PDB entry 7XAV | electron microscopy, 2.87 A resolution | chains A and B of the 6 polymer chains in the assembly

# Chain A
Name: Somatostatin receptor type 2, LargeBit
From: Homo sapiens
UniProtKB: P30874 (SSR2_HUMAN); residues 1-359 carry their UniProt numbers (359 of 517 residues fall inside the UniProt entry; the rest is not from it)
Sequence (563 residues; each row starts with the number of its first residue; numbers below 1 keep their minus sign (Met-45 is residue -45)):
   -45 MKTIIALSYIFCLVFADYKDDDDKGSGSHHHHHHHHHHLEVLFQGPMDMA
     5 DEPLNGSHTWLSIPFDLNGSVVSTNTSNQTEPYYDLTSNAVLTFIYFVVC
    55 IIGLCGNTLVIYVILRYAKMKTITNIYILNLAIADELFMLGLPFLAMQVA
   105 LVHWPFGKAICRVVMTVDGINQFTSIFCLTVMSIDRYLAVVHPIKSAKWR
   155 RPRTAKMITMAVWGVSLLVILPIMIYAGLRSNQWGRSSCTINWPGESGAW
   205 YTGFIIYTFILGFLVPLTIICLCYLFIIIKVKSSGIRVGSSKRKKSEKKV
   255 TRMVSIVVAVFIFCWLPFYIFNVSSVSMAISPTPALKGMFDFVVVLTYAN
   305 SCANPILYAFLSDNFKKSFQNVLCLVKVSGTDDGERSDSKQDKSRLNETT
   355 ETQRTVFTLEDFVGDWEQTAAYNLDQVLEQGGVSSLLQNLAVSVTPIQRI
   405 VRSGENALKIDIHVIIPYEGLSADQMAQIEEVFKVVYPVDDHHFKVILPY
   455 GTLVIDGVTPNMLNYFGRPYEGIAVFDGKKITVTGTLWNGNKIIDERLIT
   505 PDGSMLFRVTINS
Unresolved in the structure: -45 to 41, 199-203, 327-517
Construct notes: initiating methionine (-45); expression tag (-44 to 0)
Disulfide bonds: Cys115-Cys193
What the authors report for this chain:
  - mutagenesis - D122A, Q126A, F208A, N276Q, F294S, Y302A: abolished signaling with Lanreotide
  - conformationally variable residues (helix shift, side-chain flip): Ile130, Arg140, Val254, Phe265, Trp269, Pro271, Asn308, Tyr312, Leu315
  - contacts within the chain: Arg140-Tyr228
  - mutagenesis - Q102S: decreased signaling with Lanreotide
  - mutagenesis - Q126A, F208A, N276Q, F294S: abolished signaling in response to lanreotide
  - mutagenesis - Q102S: decreased signaling in response to lanreotide
  - specificity-determining residues: Gln102, Asn276, Phe294
  - mutagenesis - Q126A: decreased signaling in response to SST14
  - mutagenesis - Q102A, Q102S, Q126A, F208A: decreased signaling in response to octreotide
  - mutagenesis - F208A: unchanged signaling in response to SST14
  - mutagenesis - N276Q, F294S: abolished signaling in response to octreotide

# Chain B
Name: Guanine nucleotide-binding protein G(i) subunit alpha-1
From: Homo sapiens
UniProtKB: P63096 (GNAI1_HUMAN); residues 1-354 here = UniProt positions 1-354
Sequence (354 residues; row label = number of the first residue in the row):
     1 MGCTLSAEDKAAVERSKMIDRNLREDGEKAAREVKLLLLGAGESGKNTIV
    51 KQMKIIHEAGYSEEECKQYKAVVYSNTIQSIIAIIRAMGRLKIDFGDSAR
   101 ADDARQLFVLAGAAEEGFMTAELAGVIKRLWKDSGVQACFNRSREYQLND
   151 SAAYYLNDLDRIAQPNYIPTQQDVLRTRVKTTGIVETHFTFKDLHFKMFD
   201 VGAQRSERKKWIHCFEGVTAIIFCVALSDYDLVLAEDEEMNRMHESMKLF
   251 DSICNNKWFTDTSIILFLNKKDLFEEKIKKSPLTICYPEYAGSNTYEEAA
   301 AYIQCQFEDLNKRKDTKEIYTHFTCSTDTKNVQFVFDAVTDVIIKNNLKD
   351 CGLF
Unresolved in the structure: 1-5, 55-181
Construct notes: conflict Asn47 (Ser in P63096), Ala203 (Gly in P63096), Ser326 (Ala in P63096)
UniProt features mapped onto this chain:
  - region: Lys35 to Lys46, Thr48 (G1 motif), Asp173 to Thr181 (G2 motif), Phe196 to Gly202, Gln204, Arg205 (G3 motif), Ile265 to Asp272 (G4 motif), Thr324, Cys325, Thr327 to Thr329 (G5 motif)
  - binding site (GTP): Glu43 to Lys46, Thr48, Ser151, Leu175 to Thr181, Asp200 to Gly202, Gln204, Asn269 to Asp272
  - binding site (Mg(2+)): Thr181
  - modified residue: Arg178 (ADP-ribosylarginine), Gln204 (Deamidated glutamine), Cys351 (ADP-ribosylcysteine)
  - lipidation: Gly2 (N-myristoyl glycine), Cys3 (S-palmitoyl cysteine)

# Interface between chain A and chain B
Contacting residue pairs - 34 pairs, chain A then chain B:
  Thr78(A) - Asp350(B)
  Arg140(A) - Cys351(B)  hydrogen bond (side chain-backbone)
  Ala143(A) - Asn347(B)
  Val144(A) - Ile344(B)
  Val144(A) - Asn347(B)
  Val144(A) - Leu348(B)  hydrophobic
  Pro147(A) - Ile343(B)  hydrophobic
  Pro147(A) - Ile344(B)  hydrophobic
  Ile148(A) - Asp193(B)
  Ala151(A) - Arg32(B)
  Arg155(A) - Glu28(B)
  Ile231(A) - Leu353(B)  hydrophobic
  Val235(A) - Leu348(B)  hydrophobic
  Ser238(A) - Asp341(B)  hydrogen bond
  Gly239(A) - Asp341(B)
  Val242(A) - Asp337(B)
  Ser245(A) - Glu318(B)  hydrogen bond
  Ser245(A) - Tyr320(B)
  Arg247(A) - Lys314(B)  hydrogen bond (side chain-backbone)
  Arg247(A) - Asp315(B)  hydrogen bond (side chain-backbone)
  Arg247(A) - Thr316(B)
  Arg247(A) - Lys317(B)  hydrogen bond (side chain-backbone)
  Arg247(A) - Glu318(B)  salt bridge
  Ser250(A) - Phe354(B)
  Lys253(A) - Phe354(B)  hydrogen bond (side chain-backbone)
  Val254(A) - Leu348(B)  hydrophobic
  Val254(A) - Leu353(B)
  Val254(A) - Phe354(B)  hydrophobic
  Val258(A) - Leu353(B)  hydrophobic
  Ser316(A) - Asp350(B)  hydrogen bond (side chain-backbone)
  Ser316(A) - Gly352(B)
  Asp317(A) - Phe354(B)
  Asn318(A) - Lys349(B)
  Asn318(A) - Asp350(B)
Interface residues without a listed pair, chain A (28 interface residues in all): Asp139, Arg154, Tyr228, Gly243, Met257, Leu315
Interface residues without a listed pair, chain B (22 interface residues in all): Phe336
The authors on this interface:
  - pairs named by the authors: Arg155(A)-Glu28(B), Ser245(A)-Glu318(B) (hydrogen bond), Ser316(A)-Asp350(B) (hydrogen bond), Asp317(A)-Phe354(B) (hydrogen bond), Asn318(A)-Lys349(B) (hydrogen bond), Phe336(B)-Ile148(A) (hydrophobic contact), Leu353(B)-Val254(A) (hydrophobic contact)
  - interface residues, chain A: Val144(A), Val235(A), Val254(A), Val258(A)
  - interface residues, chain B: Ile344(B), Leu348(B), Leu353(B), Phe354(B)

# In short
28 residues of chain A and 22 residues of chain B are in contact, with 8 hydrogen bonds and 1 salt bridge.
Polar contacts include Arg247(A)-Glu318(B), Arg140(A)-Cys351(B) and Ser238(A)-Asp341(B). The paper describes a
contact between Arg155(A) and Glu28(B); hydrogen bonds between Ser245(A) and Glu318(B), Ser316(A) and
Asp350(B) and Asp317(A) and Phe354(B) among others; hydrophobic contacts between Phe336(B) and Ile148(A) and
Leu353(B) and Val254(A). From the paper: D122A, Q126A and F208A of chain A, among others, abolish signaling
with Lanreotide; interface residues Val144(A), Val235(A) and Ile344(B) among others; 8 substitutions were
tested in all.
Chain A is Somatostatin receptor type 2, LargeBit and chain B is Guanine nucleotide-binding protein G(i)
subunit alpha-1, both from Homo sapiens; the structure, Structure of somatostatin receptor 2 bound with
lanreotide, was determined by electron microscopy together with 7XAT and 7XAU from the same study.
